6X0J - chains A and C of the 4 polymer chains in the assembly; structure by X-ray diffraction, 2.33 A resolution.

# Chain A (and C)
Molecule: L-ornithine N(5)-monooxygenase
Organism: Aspergillus fumigatus
Notes: EC 1.14.13.196; engineered mutation(s): residues 1-28 deleted; chain C of this document is another copy of the same molecule, construct and numbering; everything in this record applies to it too
UniProt: E9QYP0 (SIDA_ASPFU); residues 29-501 here = UniProt positions 29-501
Chain sequence (494 residues; each row starts with the number of its first residue):
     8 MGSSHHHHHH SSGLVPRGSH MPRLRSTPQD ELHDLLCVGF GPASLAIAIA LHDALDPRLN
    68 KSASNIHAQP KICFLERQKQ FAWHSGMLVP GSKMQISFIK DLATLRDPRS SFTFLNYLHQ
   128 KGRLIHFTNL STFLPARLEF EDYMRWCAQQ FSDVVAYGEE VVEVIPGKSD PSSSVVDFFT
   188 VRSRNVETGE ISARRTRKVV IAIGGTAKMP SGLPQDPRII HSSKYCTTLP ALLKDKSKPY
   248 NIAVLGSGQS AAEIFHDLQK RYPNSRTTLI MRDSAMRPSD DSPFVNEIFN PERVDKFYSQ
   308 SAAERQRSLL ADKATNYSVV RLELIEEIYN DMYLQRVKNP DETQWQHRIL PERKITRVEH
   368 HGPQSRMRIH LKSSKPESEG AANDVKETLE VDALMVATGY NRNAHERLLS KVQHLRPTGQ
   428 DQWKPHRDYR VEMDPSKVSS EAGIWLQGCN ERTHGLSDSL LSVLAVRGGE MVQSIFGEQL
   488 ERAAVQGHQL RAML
Unresolved in the structure: 8-29, 384-392, 490-501 (chain C: 8-29, 384-393, 491-501)
Sequence notes: initiating methionine (8); expression tag (9-28)
Curated features (UniProtKB/Swiss-Prot):
  - binding site (FAD): E83 to H91, Q102, V168, S466 to L468
  - binding site (substrate): K107, N293 to F296, N323, S469
  - binding site (NADP(+)): S254 to S257, R279, N323 to S325
Ligand contacts:
  - dihydroflavine-adenine dinucleotide (FDA): V45, G46, F47, G48, P49, A50, L82, E83, R84, Q85, W90, H91, M94, M101, Q102, I103, R144, E166, E167, V168, A209, I210, G211, G212, Y407, R409, L415, G455, S466, L467, L468, S469
  - NADP (NAP; NADP nicotinamide-adenine-dinucleotide phosphate): M94, S99, K100, M101, Q102, R144, K215, P217, L252, G253, S254, G255, Q256, S257, E260, R279, N323, Y324, S325, A404, T405, G406, Y407, L467
  - L-ornithine (ORN): Q102, I103, K107, D288, N293, F296, T322, N323, L467, S469
What the authors report for this chain:
  - binding site for NADP: N323, S325
  - binding site for L-ornithine: N293, N323
  - mutagenesis - Y324A: abolished expression
  - mutagenesis - Y324F (35-fold): decreased catalytic activity on NADPH
  - mutagenesis - H91A: unchanged catalytic activity
  - mutagenesis - Y324F (10-fold): decreased binding to L-Orn
  - mutagenesis - Y324F (10-fold): decreased binding to NADPH

# How chain A and chain C interact
Contacting residue pairs (29; chain A residue first):
  L125(A) - Y340(C)
  R130(A) - Y340(C)  hydrogen bond
  R130(A) - R343(C)
  R130(A) - V344(C)
  H133(A) - Y336(C)  hydrogen bond (backbone-side chain)
  H133(A) - Y340(C)
  H133(A) - R343(C)
  F134(A) - Y340(C)
  N136(A) - Y336(C)
  L137(A) - Y336(C)  hydrophobic
  L137(A) - N337(C)
  L137(A) - Y340(C)  hydrophobic
  L145(A) - K345(C)
  E146(A) - Y340(C)  hydrogen bond
  E146(A) - V344(C)
  Y336(A) - H133(C)  hydrogen bond (side chain-backbone)
  Y336(A) - N136(C)
  Y336(A) - L137(C)  hydrophobic
  N337(A) - L137(C)
  Y340(A) - L125(C)
  Y340(A) - R130(C)  hydrogen bond
  Y340(A) - H133(C)
  Y340(A) - F134(C)
  Y340(A) - L137(C)  hydrophobic
  Y340(A) - E146(C)  hydrogen bond
  R343(A) - R130(C)
  R343(A) - H133(C)  hydrogen bond
  V344(A) - R130(C)
  V344(A) - E146(C)
Other interface residues (no listed pair), chain A (15 interface residues in all): L341, K345
Other interface residues (no listed pair), chain C (15 interface residues in all): A143, L145

# In short
Chain A and chain C each contribute 15 residues to their interface; the contacts include 7 hydrogen bonds.
Polar contacts include R130(A)-Y340(C), H133(A)-Y336(C) and E146(A)-Y340(C). From the paper: a binding site
for NADP at N323(A) and S325(A); Y324A of chain A abolishes expression; 3 substitutions were tested in all.
Chain A and chain C are both L-ornithine N(5)-monooxygenase (Aspergillus fumigatus); the structure, Structure
of reduced SidA ornithine hydroxylase with the FAD "in" and complexed with NADP and L-ornithine, was
determined by X-ray diffraction (same publication as 6X0H, 6X0I and 6X0K).
